PDB entry 4JI7 | X-ray diffraction, 3.50 A resolution | chains A and L of the 21 polymer chains in the assembly

# Chain A
Molecule: 16S rRNA
Source organism: Thermus thermophilus
Sequence (1522 nucleotides; row label = number of the first residue in the row; note: 42 numbers in that range are skipped by the numbering (no residue carries them; nothing is unmodelled there); a row labelled like 190A-190L holds insertion residues (190A, then the next letters in order); numbering starts at 0):
     0 UUUGUUGGAGAGUUUGAUCCUGGCUCAGGGUGAACGCUGGCGGCGUGCCU
    50 AAGACAUGCAAGUCGUGCGGG
    73 CCGCGGGGUUUU
    88 ACUCCG
    95 UGGUC
   101 AGCGGCGGACGGGUGAGUAACGCGUGGGU
  129A G
   130 ACCUACCCGGAAGAGGGGGACAACCCGGGGAAACUCGGGCUAAUCCCCCA
   180 UGUGGACCCGC
190A-190L CCCUUGGGGUGU
   191 GUCCAAAGGGCUUU
   216 GCCCGCUUCCGGAUGGGCCCGCGUCCCAUCAGCUAGUUGGUGGGGUAAUG
   266 GCCCACCAAGGCGACGACGGGUAGCCGGUCUGAGAGGAUGGCCGGCCACA
   316 GGGGCACUGAGACACGGGCCCCACUCCUACGGGAGGCAGCAGUUAGGAAU
   366 CUUCCGCAAUGGGCGCAAGCCUGACGGAGCGACGCCGCUUGGAGGAAGAA
   416 GCCCUUCGGGGUGUAAACUCCUGAA
   442 CCCGGGACGAAACCCCCGACGA
   474 GGGGACUGACGGUACCGGG
   494 GUAAUAGCGCCGGCCAACUCCGUGCCAGCAGCCGCGGUAAUACGGAGGGC
   544 GCGAGCGUUACCCGGAUUCACUGGGCGUAAAGGGCGUGUAGGCGGCCUGG
   594 GGCGUCCCAUGUGAAAGACCACGGCUCAACCGUGGGGGAGCGUGGGAUAC
   644 GCUCAGGCUAGACGGUGGGAGAGGGUGGUGGAAUUCCCGGAGUAGCGGUG
   694 AAAUGCGCAGAUACCGGGAGGAACGCCGAUGGCGAAGGCAGCCACCUGGU
   744 CCACCCGUGACGCUGAGGCGCGAAAGCGUGGGGAGCAAACCGGAUUAGAU
   794 ACCCGGGUAGUCCACGCCCUAAACGAUGCGCGCUAGGUCUCUGGGUCU
   848 CCUGGGGGCCGAAGCUAACGCGUUAAGCGCGCCGCCUGGGGAGUACGGCC
   898 GCAAGGCUGAAACUCAAAGGAAUUGACGGGGGCCCGCACAAGCGGUGGAG
   948 CAUGUGGUUUAAUUCGAAGXAACGCGAAGAACCUUACCAGGCCUUGACAU
   998 GCUAGG
 1003A G
  1004 AACCCGGGUGAAAGCCUGGGGUGCCCC
1030A-1030D GCGA
  1031 GGGGAGCCCUAGCACAGGUGCUGCAUGGCCGUCGUCAGCUCGUGCCGUGA
  1081 GGUGUUGGGUUAAGUCCCGCAACGAGCGCAACCCCCGCCGUUAGUUGCCA
  1131 GCGGUUCGGCCGGGCACUCUAACGGGACUGCCCGCGAAA
  1171 GCGGGAGGAAGGAGGGGACGACGUCUGGUCAGCAUGGCCCUUACGGCCUG
  1221 GGCGACACACGUGCUACAAUGCCCACUACAAAGCGAUGCCACCCGGCAAC
  1271 GGGGAGCUAAUCGCAAAAAGGUGGGCCCAGUUCGGAUUGGGGUCUGCAAC
  1321 CCGACCCCAUGAAGCCGGAAUCGCUAGUAAUCGCGGAUCAG
 1361A C
  1362 CAUGCCGCGGUGAAUACGUUCCCGGGCCUUGUACACACXGCCXGUXACGC
  1412 CAUGGGAGCGGGCUCUACCCGAAGUCGCCGGG
  1446 AGCCUACGGG
  1459 CAGGCGCCGAGGGUAGGGCCCGUGACUGGGGCGAAGUCGUAACAAGGUAG
  1509 CUGUACCGGAAGGUGCGGCUGGAUCCACUCCUUUCU
Disordered / not traced: 0-2, 1534-1538
Construct notes: conflict C1534 (A2157 in M26923.1), A1535 (C2158 in M26923.1)
Modified positions: PSU (pseudouridine-5'-monophosphate) at position 516, 7MG (7N-methyl-8-hydroguanosine-5'-monophosphate) at position 527, M2G (N2-dimethylguanosine-5'-monophosphate) at position 966, 5MC (5-methylcytidine-5'-monophosphate) at position 967, 2MG (2N-methylguanosine-5'-monophosphate) at position 1207, 5MC (5-methylcytidine-5'-monophosphate) at position 1400, 4OC (4n,o2'-methylcytidine-5'-monophosphate) at position 1402, 5MC (5-methylcytidine-5'-monophosphate) at position 1404, 5MC (5-methylcytidine-5'-monophosphate) at position 1407, UR3 (3-methyluridine-5'-monophoshate) at position 1498, MA6 (6N-dimethyladenosine-5'-monophoshate) at position 1518, MA6 (6N-dimethyladenosine-5'-monophoshate) at position 1519, PSU (pseudouridine-5'-monophosphate) at position 1540, PSU (pseudouridine-5'-monophosphate) at position 1541
Ion coordination: Mg2+ site 1 near U12 (its only coordinating residue here); Mg2+ site 2: G15, U920; Mg2+ site 3: C58, U387; Mg2+ site 4: A59, U387; Mg2+ site 5 near G61 (its only coordinating residue here); Mg2+ site 6 near U83 (its only coordinating residue here); Mg2+ site 7: G107, G324; Mg2+ site 8 near A109 (its only coordinating residue here); Mg2+ site 9: C110, G377; Mg2+ site 10 near G111 (its only coordinating residue here); Mg2+ site 11: G117, G289; Mg2+ site 12: C121, G124, U125, G236; 98 more Mg2+ sites not listed
What the authors report for this chain:
  - conformationally variable residues (order/disorder transition, register shift): A1408, C1409, G1410 to G1415, G1491, A1492, A1493, G1494
  - mutagenesis - C1490U: increased growth

# Chain L
Molecule: Ribosomal protein S12
Source organism: Thermus thermophilus
Reference sequence: F6DEQ7 (F6DEQ7_THETG); numbering as in UniProt (aligned over 1-135)
Amino-acid sequence (135 residues; row label = number of the first residue in the row):
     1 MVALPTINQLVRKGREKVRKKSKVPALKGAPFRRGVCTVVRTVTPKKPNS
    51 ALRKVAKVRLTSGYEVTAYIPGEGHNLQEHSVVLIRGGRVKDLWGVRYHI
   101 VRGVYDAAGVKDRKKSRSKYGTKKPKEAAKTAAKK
Disordered / not traced: 1-4, 129-135
Construct notes: conflict Trp94 (Pro in F6DEQ7)
Ion coordination: Mg2+ near Asn49 (its only coordinating residue here)

# How chain A and chain L interact
Contacting residue pairs - 120 pairs, chain A then chain L:
  U24(A) - Lys23(L)  salt bridge to the phosphate
  A33(A) - Phe32(L)  base contact
  C34(A) - Phe32(L)  sugar contact
  C34(A) - Val101(L)  sugar contact
  C34(A) - Val104(L)  phosphate contact
  G35(A) - Val104(L)  sugar contact
  G35(A) - Ser118(L)  hydrogen bond to the sugar
  G35(A) - Gly121(L)  sugar contact
  C36(A) - Arg117(L)  hydrogen bond to the sugar
  C36(A) - Ser118(L)  sugar contact
  C36(A) - Thr122(L)  sugar contact
  C36(A) - Lys123(L)  phosphate contact
  C36(A) - Lys124(L)  hydrogen bond to the phosphate
  U37(A) - Lys123(L)  phosphate contact
  U37(A) - Lys124(L)  hydrogen bond to the phosphate
  U49(A) - Lys28(L)  sugar contact
  C241(A) - Arg19(L)  phosphate contact
  C242(A) - Arg19(L)  salt bridge to the phosphate
  G362(A) - Arg33(L)  hydrogen bond to the sugar
  G362(A) - Arg34(L)  salt bridge to the phosphate
  G362(A) - Thr61(L)  phosphate contact
  A363(A) - Lys28(L)  base contact
  A363(A) - Ala30(L)  base contact
  A363(A) - Pro31(L)  base contact
  A363(A) - Phe32(L)  sugar contact
  A363(A) - Arg33(L)  hydrogen bond to the base
  A363(A) - Arg34(L)  salt bridge to the phosphate
  A363(A) - Thr61(L)  hydrogen bond to the phosphate
  A363(A) - Leu84(L)  sugar contact
  A363(A) - Tyr105(L)  sugar contact
  A364(A) - Lys28(L)  base contact
  G500(A) - Lys124(L)  phosphate contact
  C501(A) - Arg117(L)  salt bridge to the phosphate
  C501(A) - Ser118(L)  hydrogen bond to the phosphate
  C501(A) - Lys124(L)  phosphate contact
  G502(A) - Lys115(L)  phosphate contact
  G502(A) - Ser116(L)  phosphate contact
  G502(A) - Arg117(L)  hydrogen bond to the phosphate
  G502(A) - Ser118(L)  hydrogen bond to the phosphate
  G502(A) - Lys119(L)  hydrogen bond to the phosphate
  C503(A) - Ser116(L)  hydrogen bond to the phosphate
  C503(A) - Lys119(L)  salt bridge to the phosphate
  C518(A) - Ser50(L)  sugar contact
  C519(A) - Ser50(L)  hydrogen bond to the phosphate
  C519(A) - Ala51(L)  phosphate contact
  A520(A) - Ala51(L)  phosphate contact
  A520(A) - Leu52(L)  hydrogen bond to the phosphate
  A520(A) - Lys54(L)  salt bridge to the phosphate
  A520(A) - Glu73(L)  hydrogen bond to the sugar
  G521(A) - Arg53(L)  hydrogen bond to the base
  G521(A) - Lys54(L)  salt bridge to the phosphate
  G521(A) - Gly72(L)  phosphate contact
  G521(A) - Glu73(L)  phosphate contact
  C522(A) - Asn49(L)  base contact
  C522(A) - Arg53(L)  base contact
  C522(A) - Tyr69(L)  hydrogen bond to the phosphate
  C522(A) - Pro71(L)  phosphate contact
  C522(A) - Gly72(L)  hydrogen bond to the phosphate
  C522(A) - Asp92(L)  hydrogen bond to the base
  C522(A) - Tyr120(L)  sugar contact
  A523(A) - Arg53(L)  base contact
  A523(A) - Val90(L)  base contact
  A523(A) - Asp92(L)  hydrogen bond to the base
  A523(A) - Tyr120(L)  phosphate contact
  C525(A) - Arg89(L)  salt bridge to the phosphate
  C525(A) - Lys91(L)  phosphate contact
  C526(A) - Lys91(L)  salt bridge to the phosphate
  7MG_527(A) - Asn49(L)  hydrogen bond to the base
  C528(A) - Asn49(L)  hydrogen bond to the base
  G529(A) - Asn49(L)  base contact
  G529(A) - Ser50(L)  hydrogen bond to the base
  G537(A) - Glu73(L)  sugar contact
  G537(A) - Arg113(L)  salt bridge to the phosphate
  G538(A) - Arg113(L)  salt bridge to the phosphate
  G538(A) - Lys114(L)  hydrogen bond to the phosphate
  G538(A) - Lys115(L)  hydrogen bond to the phosphate
  A539(A) - Lys114(L)  phosphate contact
  A539(A) - Lys115(L)  base contact
  U551(A) - Arg86(L)  sugar contact
  U551(A) - Lys119(L)  sugar contact
  U552(A) - Pro31(L)  hydrogen bond to the sugar
  U552(A) - Arg86(L)  hydrogen bond to the sugar
  U552(A) - Gly87(L)  phosphate contact
  A553(A) - Gly29(L)  hydrogen bond to the sugar
  A553(A) - Ala30(L)  sugar contact
  A553(A) - Pro31(L)  sugar contact
  A553(A) - Gly88(L)  phosphate contact
  C554(A) - Ser22(L)  hydrogen bond to the phosphate
  C562(A) - Arg15(L)  base contact
  C562(A) - Glu16(L)  hydrogen bond to the sugar
  C562(A) - Lys17(L)  sugar contact
  C562(A) - Val18(L)  base contact
  A563(A) - Arg15(L)  hydrogen bond to the base
  C564(A) - Leu10(L)  phosphate contact
  C564(A) - Arg15(L)  salt bridge to the phosphate
  G567(A) - Pro5(L)  base contact
  G567(A) - Arg15(L)  hydrogen bond to the base
  G568(A) - Pro5(L)  base contact
  G585(A) - Asn8(L)  sugar contact
  C879(A) - Asn8(L)  phosphate contact
  C880(A) - Thr6(L)  hydrogen bond to the phosphate
  C880(A) - Asn8(L)  hydrogen bond to the phosphate
  C880(A) - Gln9(L)  phosphate contact
  C880(A) - Arg12(L)  salt bridge to the phosphate
  G881(A) - Gln9(L)  phosphate contact
  G881(A) - Arg12(L)  salt bridge to the phosphate
  G881(A) - Lys13(L)  salt bridge to the phosphate
  C882(A) - Gln9(L)  base contact
  C882(A) - Lys13(L)  salt bridge to the phosphate
  U884(A) - Arg15(L)  hydrogen bond to the base
  A909(A) - Lys21(L)  phosphate contact
  C910(A) - Arg97(L)  salt bridge to the phosphate
  U911(A) - Arg97(L)  salt bridge to the phosphate
  C912(A) - Lys46(L)  salt bridge to the phosphate
  A913(A) - Lys91(L)  salt bridge to the phosphate
  G1489(A) - Trp94(L)  sugar contact
  C1490(A) - Lys47(L)  salt bridge to the phosphate
  C1490(A) - Trp94(L)  sugar contact
  G1491(A) - Lys47(L)  salt bridge to the phosphate
  A1493(A) - Lys47(L)  salt bridge to the phosphate
Other interface residues (no listed pair), chain A (64 interface residues in all): A32, C48, G302, A303, G550, C555, C556, C883, A908, A1413
Other interface residues (no listed pair), chain L (66 interface residues in all): Lys20, Val24, Pro48, Lys57, Gly95, Arg102

# Overview
Chain A and chain L form an interface of 64 and 66 residues respectively, with 35 hydrogen bonds and 24 salt
bridges. Among the polar pairs are A363(A)-Arg33(L), G521(A)-Arg53(L) and C522(A)-Asp92(L). The paper reports
that C1490U of chain A increases growth; conformational variability at A1408(A), C1409(A) and G1410(A) among
others.
Here chain A is 16S rRNA and chain L is Ribosomal protein S12, both from Thermus thermophilus. Entry 4JI7
(Crystal Structure of 30S ribosomal subunit from Thermus thermophilus) was determined by X-ray diffraction
together with 4JI0, 4JI1, 4JI2, 4JI3, 4JI4, 4JI5, 4JI6 and 4JI8 from the same study.
